2I7N - chains A and B; structure by X-ray diffraction, 1.90 A resolution.

# Chain A (and B)
Molecule: Pantothenate kinase 1
Organism: Homo sapiens
Notes: EC 2.7.1.33; chain B of this document is another copy of the same molecule, construct and numbering; everything in this record applies to it too
UniProt: Q8TE04 (PANK1_HUMAN); residue numbers follow UniProt; this construct covers 234-593
Chain sequence (360 residues; row label = number of the first residue in the row):
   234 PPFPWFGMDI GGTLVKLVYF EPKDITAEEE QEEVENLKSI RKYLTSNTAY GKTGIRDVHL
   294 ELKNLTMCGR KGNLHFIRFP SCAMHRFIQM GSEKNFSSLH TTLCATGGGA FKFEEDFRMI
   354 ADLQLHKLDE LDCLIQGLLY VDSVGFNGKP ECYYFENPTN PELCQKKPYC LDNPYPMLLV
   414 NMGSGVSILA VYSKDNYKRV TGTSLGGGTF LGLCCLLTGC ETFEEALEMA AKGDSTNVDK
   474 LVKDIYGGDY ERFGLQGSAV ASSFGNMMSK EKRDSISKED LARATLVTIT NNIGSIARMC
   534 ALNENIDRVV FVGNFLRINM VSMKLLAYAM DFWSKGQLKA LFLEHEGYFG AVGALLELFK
Unresolved in the structure: 234-235, 258-269, 301-302, 325-336, 351-357 (chain B: 259-270, 301-302, 324-336)
Residues lining bound ligands:
  - acetyl coenzyme A (ACO), molecule 1: Gly416, Ser417, Gly418, Val419, Ser420, Arg432, Gly435, Thr436, Ser437, Asn547
  - acetyl coenzyme A (ACO), molecule 2: Val475, Ile478, Tyr479, Phe486, Leu488, Ala492, Val493, Ala494, Asn524, Tyr561, Phe565, Trp566
Swiss-Prot annotation at these positions:
  - active site: Glu363 (Proton acceptor)
  - binding site (acetyl-CoA): Ser417, Ser420, Arg432

# Interface between chain A and chain B
Pairs across the interface (79; chain A residue first):
  Asp362(A) - Arg485(B)  salt bridge
  Leu364(A) - Arg485(B)
  Leu364(A) - Phe486(B)  hydrophobic
  Asp365(A) - Arg485(B)  salt bridge
  Ser417(A) - Lys473(B)
  Ser417(A) - Ser495(B)  hydrogen bond (backbone-side chain)
  Gly418(A) - Ala494(B)
  Arg432(A) - Phe486(B)
  Thr434(A) - Trp566(B)
  Gly435(A) - Trp566(B)
  Ser437(A) - Val493(B)
  Ser437(A) - Ala494(B)
  Ser437(A) - Ser495(B)
  Ser437(A) - Ser496(B)  hydrogen bond
  Leu438(A) - Leu438(B)  hydrophobic
  Leu438(A) - Thr521(B)
  Gly441(A) - Ser495(B)
  Gly441(A) - Phe497(B)
  Gly441(A) - Gly498(B)
  Gly441(A) - Met501(B)
  Thr442(A) - Ser495(B)
  Thr442(A) - Ser496(B)  hydrogen bond (side chain-backbone)
  Leu444(A) - Met501(B)  hydrophobic
  Gly445(A) - Phe497(B)
  Gly445(A) - Met500(B)
  Leu446(A) - Phe497(B)  hydrophobic
  Cys448(A) - Met500(B)
  Cys448(A) - Met501(B)  hydrophobic
  Leu449(A) - Leu450(B)  hydrophobic
  Leu449(A) - Phe497(B)  hydrophobic
  Leu449(A) - Met500(B)  hydrophobic
  Leu449(A) - Arg506(B)
  Leu449(A) - Leu514(B)  hydrophobic
  Leu450(A) - Leu449(B)  hydrophobic
  Leu450(A) - Leu450(B)  hydrophobic
  Arg485(A) - Asp362(B)  salt bridge
  Arg485(A) - Leu364(B)
  Arg485(A) - Tyr430(B)  hydrogen bond
  Phe486(A) - Leu364(B)  hydrophobic
  Phe486(A) - Ser420(B)
  Phe486(A) - Arg432(B)
  Leu488(A) - Arg432(B)
  Val493(A) - Ser437(B)
  Ala494(A) - Gly418(B)
  Ala494(A) - Ser437(B)
  Ser495(A) - Ser417(B)  hydrogen bond (side chain-backbone)
  Ser495(A) - Ser437(B)
  Ser495(A) - Gly441(B)
  Ser495(A) - Thr442(B)
  Ser496(A) - Ser437(B)  hydrogen bond
  Ser496(A) - Thr442(B)  hydrogen bond (backbone-side chain)
  Phe497(A) - Gly441(B)
  Phe497(A) - Gly445(B)
  Phe497(A) - Leu446(B)  hydrophobic
  Phe497(A) - Leu449(B)  hydrophobic
  Met500(A) - Gly445(B)
  Met500(A) - Cys448(B)
  Met500(A) - Leu449(B)  hydrophobic
  Met501(A) - Gly441(B)
  Met501(A) - Leu444(B)  hydrophobic
  Met501(A) - Gly445(B)
  Met501(A) - Cys448(B)  hydrophobic
  Arg506(A) - Cys448(B)
  Arg506(A) - Leu449(B)
  Leu514(A) - Leu449(B)  hydrophobic
  Thr521(A) - Leu438(B)
  Asn525(A) - Leu438(B)
  Asn525(A) - Asn525(B)  hydrogen bond
  Asn525(A) - Ile529(B)
  Ile529(A) - Ile529(B)  hydrophobic
  Ile529(A) - Met532(B)  hydrophobic
  Met532(A) - Ile529(B)  hydrophobic
  Met532(A) - Met532(B)  hydrophobic
  Leu535(A) - Asn536(B)
  Asn536(A) - Met532(B)  hydrogen bond (side chain-backbone)
  Asn536(A) - Leu535(B)
  Asn536(A) - Asn536(B)  hydrogen bond (side chain-backbone)
  Trp566(A) - Thr434(B)
  Trp566(A) - Gly435(B)
Other interface residues (no listed pair), chain A (45 interface residues in all): Ser420, Leu422, Tyr430, Thr436, Lys473, Ile478, Gly498, Ile509
Other interface residues (no listed pair), chain B (46 interface residues in all): Asp365, Leu422, Thr436, Leu488, Ile509, Ser528, Cys533

# In short
Chain A and chain B form an interface of 45 and 46 residues respectively, with 10 hydrogen bonds and 3 salt
bridges. Polar pairs include Asp362(A)-Arg485(B), Asp365(A)-Arg485(B) and Ser417(A)-Ser495(B). Chain A binds
acetyl coenzyme A.
Chain A and chain B are both Pantothenate kinase 1 (Homo sapiens); the structure, Crystal structure of human
PANK1 alpha: the catalytic core domain in complex with AcCoA, was determined by X-ray diffraction together
with 2I7P from the same study.
